Entry 2NO4 (X-ray diffraction, 1.93 A resolution); this record covers chains A and B.

# Chain A (and B)
Name: (S)-2-haloacid dehalogenase IVA
Organism: Burkholderia cepacia
Notes: EC 3.8.1.2; chain B of this document is another copy of the same molecule, construct and numbering; everything in this record applies to it too
UniProt: Q51645 (HAD4_BURCE); residues 2-231 here correspond to UniProt positions 1-230 (UniProt number = residue number - 1)
Sequence (240 residues; each row starts with the number of its first residue; numbers below 1 keep their minus sign (Met-8 is residue -8)):
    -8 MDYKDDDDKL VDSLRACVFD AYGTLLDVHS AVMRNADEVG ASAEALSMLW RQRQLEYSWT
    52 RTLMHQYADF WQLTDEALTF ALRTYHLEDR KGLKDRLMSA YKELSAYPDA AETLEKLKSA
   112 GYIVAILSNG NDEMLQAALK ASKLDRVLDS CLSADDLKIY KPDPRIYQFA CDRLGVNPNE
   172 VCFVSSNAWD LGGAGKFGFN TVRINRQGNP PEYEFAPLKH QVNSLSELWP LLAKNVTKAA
Unresolved in the structure: -8 to 0, 226-231 (chain B: -8 to 0, 227-231)
Sequence notes: expression tag (-8 to 1)

# Chain A / chain B interface
Contacting residue pairs - 66 pairs, chain A then chain B:
  Gln43(A) - Gln43(B)
  Arg44(A) - Glu203(B)  salt bridge
  Glu47(A) - Trp50(B)
  Glu47(A) - Trp180(B)
  Glu47(A) - Tyr204(B)  hydrogen bond
  Tyr48(A) - Glu203(B)  hydrogen bond
  Tyr48(A) - Tyr204(B)
  Trp50(A) - Glu47(B)
  Trp50(A) - Trp50(B)  hydrophobic
  Trp50(A) - Thr51(B)
  Trp50(A) - Leu54(B)
  Thr51(A) - Trp50(B)
  Thr51(A) - Pro153(B)
  Thr51(A) - Trp180(B)
  Thr51(A) - Tyr204(B)  hydrogen bond
  Arg52(A) - Phe206(B)
  Thr53(A) - Leu54(B)
  Leu54(A) - Trp50(B)  hydrophobic
  Leu54(A) - Thr53(B)
  Leu54(A) - Leu54(B)  hydrophobic
  Leu54(A) - Pro153(B)
  Leu54(A) - Asp154(B)
  Leu54(A) - Pro155(B)
  Met55(A) - Pro153(B)
  Met55(A) - Trp180(B)
  Met55(A) - Gly183(B)
  Met55(A) - Gly184(B)
  Met55(A) - Lys187(B)
  Met55(A) - Tyr204(B)  hydrophobic
  Met55(A) - Phe206(B)  hydrophobic
  His56(A) - Pro155(B)
  His56(A) - Lys187(B)
  Gln57(A) - Lys187(B)  hydrogen bond
  Gln57(A) - Phe206(B)
  Phe71(A) - Pro201(B)
  Phe71(A) - Glu203(B)
  Arg74(A) - Pro201(B)
  Arg74(A) - Pro202(B)
  Thr75(A) - Pro201(B)
  Pro153(A) - Thr51(B)
  Pro153(A) - Leu54(B)
  Pro153(A) - Met55(B)
  Asp154(A) - Leu54(B)
  Pro155(A) - Leu54(B)
  Pro155(A) - His56(B)
  Trp180(A) - Glu47(B)
  Trp180(A) - Met55(B)
  Gly183(A) - Met55(B)
  Gly184(A) - Met55(B)
  Lys187(A) - Met55(B)
  Lys187(A) - His56(B)
  Lys187(A) - Gln57(B)  hydrogen bond
  Pro201(A) - Phe71(B)
  Pro201(A) - Arg74(B)
  Pro201(A) - Thr75(B)
  Pro202(A) - Phe71(B)
  Pro202(A) - Arg74(B)
  Glu203(A) - Arg44(B)  salt bridge
  Glu203(A) - Tyr48(B)  hydrogen bond
  Glu203(A) - Phe71(B)
  Tyr204(A) - Glu47(B)  hydrogen bond
  Tyr204(A) - Tyr48(B)
  Tyr204(A) - Thr51(B)  hydrogen bond
  Phe206(A) - Arg52(B)
  Phe206(A) - Met55(B)  hydrophobic
  Phe206(A) - Gln57(B)
Interface residues without a listed pair, chain A (29 interface residues in all): Lys152, Glu205
Interface residues without a listed pair, chain B (28 interface residues in all): Lys152

# Overview
29 residues of chain A face 28 of chain B across their interface, with 8 hydrogen bonds and 2 salt bridges.
Polar contacts include Arg44(A)-Glu203(B), Glu47(A)-Tyr204(B) and Tyr48(A)-Glu203(B).
Chain A and chain B are both (S)-2-haloacid dehalogenase IVA (Burkholderia cepacia); the structure, Crystal
Structure analysis of a Dehalogenase, was determined by X-ray diffraction (same publication as 2NO5).
